3V6K - chains A and B of the 3 polymer chains in the assembly; structure by X-ray diffraction, 3.60 A resolution.

[Chain A]
Protein: DNA polymerase IV
From: Sulfolobus solfataricus P2
Notes: EC 2.7.7.7
UniProtKB: Q97W02 (DPO4_SULSO); residues 1-342 here = UniProt positions 1-342
Amino-acid sequence (347 residues; row label = number of the first residue in the row; numbers below 1 keep their minus sign (His-4 is residue -4)):
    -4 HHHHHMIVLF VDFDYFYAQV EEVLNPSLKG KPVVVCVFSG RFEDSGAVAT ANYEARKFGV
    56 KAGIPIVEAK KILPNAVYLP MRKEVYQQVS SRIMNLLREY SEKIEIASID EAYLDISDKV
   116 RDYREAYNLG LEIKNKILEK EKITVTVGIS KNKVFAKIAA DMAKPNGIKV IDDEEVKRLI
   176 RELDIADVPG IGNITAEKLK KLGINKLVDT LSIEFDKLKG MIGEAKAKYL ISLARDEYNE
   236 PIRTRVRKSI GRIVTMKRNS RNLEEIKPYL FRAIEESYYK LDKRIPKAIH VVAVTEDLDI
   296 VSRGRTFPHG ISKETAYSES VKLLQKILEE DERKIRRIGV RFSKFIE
Disordered / not traced: -4 to 0
Construct notes: expression tag (-4 to 0)
Swiss-Prot annotation at these positions:
  - active site: Glu106
  - binding site (Mg(2+)): Asp7, Asp105
  - site: Tyr12 (Substrate discrimination)
  - mutagenesis: Asp105 to Glu106 (Loss of function)

[Chain B]
Molecule: 14-nt DNA strand
Sequence (14 nucleotides; row label = number of the first residue in the row):
     1 TCACXGAATC CTTC
Modified residues: EFG (1-(2-deoxy-2-fluoro-5-O-phosphono-beta-D-arabinofuranosyl)-1H-imidazo[2,1-b]purin-4(5H)-one) at position 5

[Interface between chain A and chain B]
Contacting residue pairs (41):
  Val32(A) - EFG_5(B)  sugar contact
  Arg36(A) - DT1(B)  phosphate contact
  Arg36(A) - DC2(B)  salt bridge to the phosphate
  Phe37(A) - DC2(B)  phosphate contact
  Phe37(A) - DA3(B)  phosphate contact
  Phe37(A) - DC4(B)  phosphate contact
  Ser40(A) - DC4(B)  phosphate contact
  Gly41(A) - DC4(B)  hydrogen bond to the phosphate
  Gly41(A) - EFG_5(B)  sugar contact
  Ala42(A) - EFG_5(B)  hydrogen bond to the sugar
  Gly58(A) - EFG_5(B)  base contact
  Pro60(A) - DA3(B)  base contact
  Pro60(A) - DC4(B)  sugar contact
  Gly218(A) - DT12(B)  phosphate contact
  Glu219(A) - DT12(B)  phosphate contact
  Ala220(A) - DC11(B)  phosphate contact
  Ala220(A) - DT12(B)  phosphate contact
  Arg238(A) - DC10(B)  salt bridge to the phosphate
  Arg242(A) - DT9(B)  phosphate contact
  Lys243(A) - DT9(B)  hydrogen bond to the phosphate
  Ser244(A) - DA8(B)  phosphate contact
  Ser244(A) - DT9(B)  phosphate contact
  Ile245(A) - DA8(B)  phosphate contact
  Gly246(A) - DA7(B)  phosphate contact
  Gly246(A) - DA8(B)  hydrogen bond to the phosphate
  Arg247(A) - DG6(B)  salt bridge to the phosphate
  Arg247(A) - DA7(B)  phosphate contact
  Ile248(A) - DG6(B)  phosphate contact
  Ile248(A) - DA7(B)  hydrogen bond to the phosphate
  Val249(A) - DG6(B)  phosphate contact
  Thr250(A) - EFG_5(B)  sugar contact
  Thr250(A) - DG6(B)  hydrogen bond to the phosphate
  Lys252(A) - DT1(B)  phosphate contact
  Lys275(A) - DA7(B)  salt bridge to the phosphate
  Lys275(A) - DA8(B)  salt bridge to the phosphate
  Arg331(A) - DC4(B)  salt bridge to the phosphate
  Arg331(A) - EFG_5(B)  salt bridge to the phosphate
  Arg332(A) - EFG_5(B)  salt bridge to the phosphate
  Arg332(A) - DG6(B)  salt bridge to the phosphate
  Arg336(A) - DA7(B)  sugar contact
  Arg336(A) - DA8(B)  salt bridge to the phosphate
Interface residues without a listed pair, chain A (31 interface residues in all): Ser34, Val43, Glu63, Ile217, Lys221

[Summary]
The interface between chain A and chain B involves 31 residues on one side and 12 on the other; the contacts
include 6 hydrogen bonds and 10 salt bridges. Among the polar pairs are Ala42(A)-EFG_5(B), Gly41(A)-DC4(B) and
Lys243(A)-DT9(B).
Here chain A is DNA polymerase IV (Sulfolobus solfataricus P2) and chain B is a 14-nt DNA strand. Entry 3V6K
(Replication of N2,3-Ethenoguanine by DNA Polymerases) was determined by X-ray diffraction, deposited together
with 3V6H and 3V6J.
